PDB entry 5S61 | X-ray diffraction, 1.95 A resolution | chains B and F of the 6 polymer chains in the assembly

Chain B:
Protein: Tubulin beta-2B chain
From: Bos taurus
UniProt: Q6B856 (TBB2B_BOVIN); the author numbering skips numbers that UniProt does not, so the offset changes along the chain: 1-42 = UniProt 1-42; 45-360 = UniProt 43-358; 369-455 = UniProt 359-445
Chain sequence (445 residues; row label = number of the first residue in the row; note: 10 numbers in that range are skipped by the numbering (no residue carries them; nothing is unmodelled there)):
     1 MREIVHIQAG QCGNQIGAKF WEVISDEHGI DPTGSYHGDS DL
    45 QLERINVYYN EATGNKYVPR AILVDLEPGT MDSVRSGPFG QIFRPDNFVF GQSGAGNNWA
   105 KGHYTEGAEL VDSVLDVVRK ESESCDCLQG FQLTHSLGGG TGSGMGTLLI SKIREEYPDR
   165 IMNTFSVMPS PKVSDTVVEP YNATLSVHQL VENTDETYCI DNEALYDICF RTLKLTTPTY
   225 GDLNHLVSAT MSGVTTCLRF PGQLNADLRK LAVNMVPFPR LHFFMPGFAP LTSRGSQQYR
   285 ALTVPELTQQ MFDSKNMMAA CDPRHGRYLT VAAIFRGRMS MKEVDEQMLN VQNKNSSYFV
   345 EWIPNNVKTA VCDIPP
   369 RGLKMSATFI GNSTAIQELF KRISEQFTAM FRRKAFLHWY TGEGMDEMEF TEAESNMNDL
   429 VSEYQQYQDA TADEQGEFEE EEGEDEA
Not modelled in the structure: 279-280, 438-455
Bound ions: Mg2+: Q11 (together with GDP); Ca2+ near E113 (its only coordinating residue here)
Small-molecule neighbours:
  - AYV (1-[2-methyl-1,3-bis(oxidanyl)propan-2-yl]-3-phenyl-urea): P173, S174, P175, S178, D179, T180, V181, E183, P184, Q394
  - GDP (guanosine-5'-diphosphate): G10, Q11, C12, Q15, I16, D69, A99, N101, S140, G142, G143, G144, T145, G146, V171, P173, V177, D179, E183, N206, L209, Y224, L227, N228
UniProt features mapped onto this chain:
  - motif: M1 to I4 (MREI motif)
  - binding site (GTP): Q11, E71, S140, G144, T145, G146, N206, N228
  - binding site (Mg(2+)): E71
  - modified residue: S40 (Phosphoserine), T57 (Phosphothreonine), K60 (N6-acetyllysine), S174 (Phosphoserine), T287 (Phosphothreonine), T292 (Phosphothreonine), R320 (Omega-N-methylarginine), E448 (5-glutamyl polyglutamate)
  - cross-link (Glycyl lysine isopeptide (Lys-Gly)): K60 (interchain with G-Cter in ubiquitin), K326 (interchain with G-Cter in ubiquitin)

Chain F:
Protein: Tubulin-Tyrosine Ligase
From: Gallus gallus
UniProt: E1BQ43 (E1BQ43_CHICK); residues 1-378 here = UniProt positions 1-378
Chain sequence (384 residues; each row starts with the number of its first residue):
     1 MYTFVVRDEN SSVYAEVSRL LLATGQWKRL RKDNPRFNLM LGERNRLPFG RLGHEPGLVQ
    61 LVNYYRGADK LCRKASLVKL IKTSPELSES CTWFPESYVI YPTNLKTPVA PAQNGIRHLI
   121 NNTRTDEREV FLAAYNRRRE GREGNVWIAK SSAGAKGEGI LISSEASELL DFIDEQGQVH
   181 VIQKYLEKPL LLEPGHRKFD IRSWVLVDHL YNIYLYREGV LRTSSEPYNS ANFQDKTCHL
   241 TNHCIQKEYS KNYGRYEEGN EMFFEEFNQY LMDALNTTLE NSILLQIKHI IRSCLMCIEP
   301 AISTKHLHYQ SFQLFGFDFM VDEELKVWLI EVNGAPACAQ KLYAELCQGI VDVAISSVFP
   361 LADTGQKTSQ PTSIFIKLHH HHHH
Not modelled in the structure: 106-124, 156-158, 363-370, 383-384
Construct notes: expression tag (379-384)
Bound ions: Mg2+: E331, N333 (together with AMP-PCP)
Small-molecule neighbours: AMP-PCP (ACP; phosphomethylphosphonic acid adenylate ester): K74, P95, I148, K150, A155, Q183, K184, Y185, L186, K198, D200, R202, R222, H239, L240, T241, N242, D318, M320, I330, E331, N333

How chain B and chain F interact:
Pairs across the interface (12; chain B residue first):
  R311(B) - R31(F)
  L333(B) - P56(F)
  L333(B) - G57(F)
  Q336(B) - R36(F)  hydrogen bond
  N337(B) - T3(F)
  N337(B) - R36(F)  hydrogen bond
  N337(B) - L58(F)
  K338(B) - M1(F)
  S340(B) - L30(F)
  S340(B) - N34(F)  hydrogen bond
  E345(B) - R31(F)  salt bridge
  N349(B) - R36(F)
Also at the interface, not in a pair above, chain B (9 interface residues in all): S341
Also at the interface, not in a pair above, chain F (10 interface residues in all): E55

Overview:
9 residues of chain B face 10 of chain F across their interface, with 3 hydrogen bonds and 1 salt bridge.
Polar contacts include E345(B)-R31(F), Q336(B)-R36(F) and N337(B)-R36(F). Ligands of chain B: GDP and compound
AYV. Ligands of chain F: AMP-PCP.
Chain B is Tubulin beta-2B chain (Bos taurus) and chain F is Tubulin-Tyrosine Ligase (Gallus gallus); the
structure, Tubulin-Z57472297-complex, was determined by X-ray diffraction (same publication as 5S4L, 5S4M,
5S4N, 5S4O, 5S4P, 5S4Q and 52 further entries).
